Entry 4F10 (X-ray diffraction, 2.20 A resolution); this record covers chain A.

# Chain A
Name: Alginate lyase
Notes: EC 4.2.2.3
UniProtKB: Q9KWU1 (Q9KWU1_SPHSX); residues 6-356 here correspond to UniProt positions 54-404 (UniProt number = residue number + 48)
Amino-acid sequence (353 residues; row label = number of the first residue in the row):
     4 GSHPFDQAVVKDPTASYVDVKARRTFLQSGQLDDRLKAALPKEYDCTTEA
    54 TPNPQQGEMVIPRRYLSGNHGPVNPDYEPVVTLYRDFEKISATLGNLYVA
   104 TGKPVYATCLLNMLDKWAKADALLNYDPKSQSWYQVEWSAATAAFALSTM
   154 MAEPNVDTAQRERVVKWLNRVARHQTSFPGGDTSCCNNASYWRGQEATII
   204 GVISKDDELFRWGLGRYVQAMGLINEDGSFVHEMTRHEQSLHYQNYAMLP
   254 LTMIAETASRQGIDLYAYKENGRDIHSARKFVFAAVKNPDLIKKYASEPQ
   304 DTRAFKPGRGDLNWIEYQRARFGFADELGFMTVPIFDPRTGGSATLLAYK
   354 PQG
Disulfides: Cys49-Cys112, Cys188-Cys189
Construct notes: expression tag (4-5); engineered mutation Ala192 (His240 in Q9KWU1); conflict Ala347 (Gly395 in Q9KWU1)
What the authors report for this chain:
  - mutagenesis - G60A, M62P, R67A, Y68F, Y80F: decreased catalytic activity
  - conformationally variable residues (loop rearrangement): Ile64 to Thr85
  - contacts within the chain: Tyr68-Tyr246 (hydrogen bond), Asn72-Arg239 (hydrogen bond)
  - interface residues: Pro75
  - binding site for beta-D-mannopyranuronic acid: Tyr68, Gln134, Tyr137, Gln138, Trp141, Asn191, Arg239, His245, Tyr249
  - binding site for 4-deoxy-erythro-hex-4-enuronic acid: Gly313
  - catalytic residues: Tyr68, Asn191, Arg239 (proposed by the authors, not directly observed)

# Overview
From the paper: catalytic residues Tyr68, Asn191 and Arg239; G60A, M62P and R67A, among others, reduce
catalytic activity; 5 substitutions were tested in all.
Chain A is Alginate lyase; the structure, Alginate lyase A1-III H192A complexed with tetrasaccharide, was
determined by X-ray diffraction together with 4F13 and 4E1Y from the same study.
